PDB entry 6XK9 | X-ray diffraction, 3.64 A resolution | chains X and Z of the 3 polymer chains in the assembly

Chain X:
Protein: Eukaryotic peptide chain release factor GTP-binding subunit ERF3A
Organism: Homo sapiens
Reference sequence: P15170 (ERF3A_HUMAN), isoform P15170-2; residues 437-633 here = UniProt positions 437-633
Amino-acid sequence (199 residues; each row starts with the number of its first residue):
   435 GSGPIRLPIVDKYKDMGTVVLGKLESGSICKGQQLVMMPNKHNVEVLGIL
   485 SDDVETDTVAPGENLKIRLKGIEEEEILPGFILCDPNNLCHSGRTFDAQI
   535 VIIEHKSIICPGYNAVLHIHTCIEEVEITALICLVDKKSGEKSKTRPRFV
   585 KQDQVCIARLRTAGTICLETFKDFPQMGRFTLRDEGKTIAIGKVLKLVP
Disordered / not traced: 435-436, 633
Sequence notes: expression tag (435-436)
Small-molecule neighbours: V4M (2-(4-chlorophenyl)-N-({2-[(3S)-2,6-dioxopiperidin-3-yl]-1-oxo-2,3-dihydro-1H-isoindol-5-yl}methyl)-2,2-difluoroacetamide): Gln533, Val535, Val569, Asp570, Lys571, Lys572, Ser573, Gly574, Val589, Ile625, Gly626, Lys627

Chain Z:
Protein: Protein cereblon
Organism: Homo sapiens
Reference sequence: Q96SW2 (CRBN_HUMAN); numbering as in UniProt (aligned over 40-442)
Amino-acid sequence (406 residues; numbered 37 to 442; the number before each row is that of its first residue):
    37 GSMEAKKPNIINFDTSLPTSHTYLGADMEEFHGRTLHDDDSCQVIPVLPQ
    87 VMMILIPGQTLPLQLFHPQEVSMVRNLIQKDRTFAVLAYSNVQEREAQFG
   137 TTAEIYAYREEQDFGIEIVKVKAIGRQRFKVLELRTQSDGIQQAKVQILP
   187 ECVLPSTMSAVQLESLNKCQIFPSKPVSREDQCSYKWWQKYQKRKFHCAN
   237 LTSWPRWLYSLYDAETLMDRIKKQLREWDENLKDDSLPSNPIDFSYRVAA
   287 CLPIDDVLRIQLLKIGSAIQRLRCELDIMNKCTSLCCKQCQETEITTKNE
   337 IFSLSLCGPMAAYVNPHGYVHETLTVYKACNLNLIGRPSTEHSWFPGYAW
   387 TVAQCKICASHIGWKFTATKKDMSPQKFWGLTRSALLPTIPDTEDEISPD
   437 KVILCL
Disordered / not traced: 37-45, 214-219, 429-437
Sequence notes: expression tag (37-39)
Ion coordination: Zn2+: Cys323, Cys326, Cys391, Cys394
Small-molecule neighbours: V4M (2-(4-chlorophenyl)-N-({2-[(3S)-2,6-dioxopiperidin-3-yl]-1-oxo-2,3-dihydro-1H-isoindol-5-yl}methyl)-2,2-difluoroacetamide): Phe150, Val350, Asn351, Pro352, His353, Glu377, His378, Ser379, Trp380, Phe381, Trp386, Trp400, Phe402
UniProt features mapped onto this chain:
  - binding site (Zn(2+)): Cys323, Cys326, Cys391, Cys394
  - binding site ((S)-thalidomide): His378, Trp380, Trp386
  - natural variant: Cys391 (C391R: In MRT2)
  - mutagenesis: Tyr384 (Y384A: Abolishes thalidomide-binding without affecting DCX protein ligase complex activity; when associated with A-386), Trp386 (W386A: Abolishes thalidomide-binding without affecting DCX protein ligase complex activity; when associated with A-384 ...), Arg419 to Leu442 (Fails to rescue increased BK channel activity and decreased probability of neurotransmission in a mouse hippocampal neuron model)
What the authors report for this chain:
  - binding site for V4M: His353

Interface between chain X and chain Z:
Contacting residue pairs - 21 pairs, chain X then chain Z:
  Gln533(X) with Glu377(Z)
  Lys571(X) with Asn351(Z), hydrogen bond (backbone-side chain); His353(Z); Tyr355(Z)
  Lys572(X) with Asn351(Z); Tyr355(Z); His357(Z), hydrogen bond (backbone-side chain)
  Ser573(X) with Val388(Z); His397(Z); Trp400(Z), hydrogen bond (backbone-side chain)
  Gly574(X) with Val388(Z)
  Glu575(X) with Ile371(Z); Val388(Z)
  Lys576(X) with Ile371(Z)
  Val589(X) with His353(Z)
  Lys606(X) with Glu377(Z), salt bridge
  Arg613(X) with Asp149(Z), salt bridge; Phe150(Z)
  Ile625(X) with Phe150(Z), hydrophobic; Ile152(Z), hydrophobic
  Lys627(X) with Glu377(Z), salt bridge
Interface residues without a listed pair, chain X (14 interface residues in all): Val535, Thr615
Interface residues without a listed pair, chain Z (14 interface residues in all): Trp386, Gln390

Overview:
The chain X/chain Z interface involves 14 residues from each chain, with 3 hydrogen bonds and 3 salt bridges.
Polar contacts include Lys606(X)-Glu377(Z), Arg613(X)-Asp149(Z) and Lys627(X)-Glu377(Z). Compound V4M is bound
between chain X and chain Z. From the paper: a binding site for V4M at His353(Z).
Here chain X is Eukaryotic peptide chain release factor GTP-binding subunit ERF3A and chain Z is Protein
cereblon, both from Homo sapiens. Entry 6XK9 (Cereblon in complex with DDB1, CC-90009, and GSPT1) was
determined by X-ray diffraction.
